Entry 8W1Q (X-ray diffraction, 1.56 A resolution); this record covers chains A and B.

== Chain A (and B) ==
Protein: Pyrroloquinoline quinone (Coenzyme PQQ) biosynthesis protein C
From: Pseudomonas aeruginosa
Notes: EC 1.3.3.11; chain B of this document is another copy of the same molecule, construct and numbering; everything in this record applies to it too
UniProt: A0A0C7AN42 (A0A0C7AN42_PSEAI); numbering as in UniProt (aligned over 1-328)
Amino-acid sequence (351 residues; each row starts with the number of its first residue; numbers below 1 keep their minus sign (Met-22 is residue -22)):
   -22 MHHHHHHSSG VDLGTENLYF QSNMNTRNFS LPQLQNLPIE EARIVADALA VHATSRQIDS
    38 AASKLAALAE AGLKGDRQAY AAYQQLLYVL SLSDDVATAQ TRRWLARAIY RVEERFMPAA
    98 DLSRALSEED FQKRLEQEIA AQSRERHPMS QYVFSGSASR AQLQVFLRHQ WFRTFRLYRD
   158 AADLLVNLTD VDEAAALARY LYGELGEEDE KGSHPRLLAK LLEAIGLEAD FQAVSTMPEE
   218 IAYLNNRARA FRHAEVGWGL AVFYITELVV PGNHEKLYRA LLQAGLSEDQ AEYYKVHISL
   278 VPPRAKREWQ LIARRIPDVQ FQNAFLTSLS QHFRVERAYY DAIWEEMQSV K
Unresolved in the structure: -22 to 0, 119-121, 328 (chain B: -22 to 1, 327-328)
Differences from the reference sequence: initiating methionine (-22); expression tag (-21 to 0)
Bound ions: Fe2+: Glu181, His191, His274
What the authors report for this chain:
  - Fe2+ coordination: Glu181, His191, His274
  - mutagenesis - Y270F: unchanged catalytic activity on 1 equiv of Fe(II)
  - catalytic residues: Glu181, His191, His274 (proposed by the authors, not directly observed)

== Chain A / chain B interface ==
Contacting residue pairs (58; chain A residue first):
  Ser32(A) - Asp36(B)  hydrogen bond
  Asp36(A) - Ser32(B)
  Asp71(A) - Thr166(B)
  Val73(A) - Asn164(B)
  Val73(A) - Thr166(B)
  Val73(A) - Ala231(B)
  Gln77(A) - Arg80(B)  hydrogen bond (side chain-backbone)
  Gln77(A) - Trp81(B)
  Gln77(A) - Arg84(B)  hydrogen bond
  Thr78(A) - Trp81(B)
  Thr78(A) - Arg84(B)  hydrogen bond
  Arg80(A) - Gln77(B)  hydrogen bond (backbone-side chain)
  Trp81(A) - Ile35(B)  hydrophobic
  Trp81(A) - Gln77(B)
  Trp81(A) - Thr78(B)
  Trp81(A) - Trp81(B)  hydrophobic
  Arg84(A) - Gln77(B)  hydrogen bond
  Arg84(A) - Thr78(B)  hydrogen bond
  Arg153(A) - Thr166(B)  hydrogen bond (side chain-backbone)
  Arg153(A) - Val168(B)
  Tyr155(A) - Thr166(B)
  Tyr155(A) - Val168(B)
  Tyr155(A) - Ala171(B)  hydrophobic
  Arg156(A) - Thr166(B)  hydrogen bond (side chain-backbone)
  Val163(A) - Val163(B)  hydrophobic
  Asn164(A) - Val73(B)
  Thr166(A) - Asp71(B)
  Thr166(A) - Val73(B)
  Thr166(A) - Arg153(B)  hydrogen bond (backbone-side chain)
  Thr166(A) - Tyr155(B)
  Thr166(A) - Arg156(B)  hydrogen bond (backbone-side chain)
  Val168(A) - Arg153(B)
  Val168(A) - Tyr155(B)
  Val168(A) - Leu182(B)  hydrophobic
  Val168(A) - Arg193(B)
  Val168(A) - Phe208(B)  hydrophobic
  Asp169(A) - Glu187(B)
  Asp169(A) - Arg193(B)  salt bridge
  Ala171(A) - Tyr155(B)  hydrophobic
  Ala171(A) - Leu182(B)
  Ala172(A) - Leu182(B)
  Ala175(A) - Leu182(B)  hydrophobic
  Arg176(A) - Glu184(B)
  Tyr179(A) - Tyr179(B)  hydrophobic
  Leu182(A) - Val168(B)  hydrophobic
  Leu182(A) - Ala172(B)
  Leu182(A) - Ala175(B)  hydrophobic
  Glu184(A) - Arg176(B)
  Glu185(A) - Arg284(B)  salt bridge
  Glu187(A) - Asp169(B)
  Glu187(A) - Arg176(B)  salt bridge
  Glu187(A) - Arg284(B)  salt bridge
  Arg193(A) - Val168(B)
  Arg193(A) - Asp169(B)  salt bridge
  Ala231(A) - Val73(B)
  Ala231(A) - Ala74(B)  hydrophobic
  Arg284(A) - Glu185(B)  salt bridge
  Arg284(A) - Glu187(B)  salt bridge
Other interface residues (no listed pair), chain A (41 interface residues in all): Val28, Ile35, Ala74, Ala159, Asp160, Leu162, Asp167, Leu178, Asp186, Ser190, Pro192, Phe208
Other interface residues (no listed pair), chain B (41 interface residues in all): Arg88, Ala159, Asp160, Leu162, Asp167, Leu178, Asp186, Ser190, Pro192

== Overview ==
Chain A and chain B each contribute 41 residues to their interface; the contacts include 11 hydrogen bonds and
7 salt bridges. Among the polar pairs are Asp169(A)-Arg193(B), Glu185(A)-Arg284(B) and Glu187(A)-Arg176(B).
The paper reports catalytic residues Glu181(A), His191(A) and His274(A); Y270F of chain A leaves catalytic
activity on 1 equiv of Fe(II) unchanged.
Both chains are Pyrroloquinoline quinone (Coenzyme PQQ) biosynthesis protein C (Pseudomonas aeruginosa). Entry
8W1Q (Aerobic crystal structure of iron-bound FlcD from Pseudomonas aeruginosa) was determined by X-ray
diffraction together with 9B9M, 9B9N and 9B9O from the same study.
